1KIZ - chains A and B; structure by X-ray diffraction, 2.60 A resolution.

[Chain A (and B)]
Name: trichodiene synthase
From: Fusarium sporotrichioides
Notes: EC 4.1.99.6; chain B of this document is another copy of the same molecule, construct and numbering; everything in this record applies to it too
UniProt: P13513 (TRI5_FUSSP); residues 1-374 here = UniProt positions 1-374
Amino-acid sequence (374 residues; numbered 1 to 374; the number before each row is that of its first residue):
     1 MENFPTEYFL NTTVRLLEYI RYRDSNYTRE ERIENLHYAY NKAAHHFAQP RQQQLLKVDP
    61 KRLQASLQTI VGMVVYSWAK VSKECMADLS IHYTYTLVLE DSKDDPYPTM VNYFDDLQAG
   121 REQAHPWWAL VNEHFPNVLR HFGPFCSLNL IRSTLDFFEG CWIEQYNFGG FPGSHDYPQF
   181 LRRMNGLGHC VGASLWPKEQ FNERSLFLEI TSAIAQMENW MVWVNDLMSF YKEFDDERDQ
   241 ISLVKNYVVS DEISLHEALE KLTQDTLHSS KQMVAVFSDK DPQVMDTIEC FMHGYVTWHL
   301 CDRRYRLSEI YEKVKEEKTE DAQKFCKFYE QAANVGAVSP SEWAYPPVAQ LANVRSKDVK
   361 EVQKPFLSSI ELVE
Not modelled in the structure: 355-374
Sequence notes: engineered mutation Glu100 (Asp in P13513)
Curated features (UniProtKB/Swiss-Prot):
  - binding site (Mg(2+)): Glu164, Asn225, Ser229, Glu233, Asp239, Ile241
  - mutagenesis: Asp101 (D101E: Leads to an increased KM for Mg(2+), a reduction in kcat, as well as to the production of anomalous sesquiterpene products in addition to trichodiene when incubated with farnesyl diphosphate), Asp104 (D104E: Does not significantly affect the KM and kcat for farnesyl diphosphate), Cys146 (C146F: Leads to the loss of activity), Cys190 (C190F: Increases the KM for farnesyl diphosphate by about 1.3-fold and reduces the kcat by about 2000-fold), Asn225 (N225D: Increases the KM for farnesyl diphosphate by about 6-fold and reduces the kcat by about 28-fold. Leads to complete loss of activity; when associated with S-229), Ser229 (S229T: Increases the KM for farnesyl diphosphate by about 77-fold and reduces the kcat by about 9-fold. Leads to complete loss of activity; when associated with D-225), Tyr295 (Y295F: Does not affect the catalytic activity), Arg304 (R304K: Does not cause large changes in the overall structure but increases the KM for farnesyl diphosphate by about 25-fold, reduces the kcat by about 200-fold, and leads to conversion of farnesyl ...), Tyr305 (Y305F: Does not cause large changes in the overall structure but increases the KM for farnesyl diphosphate by about 7-fold ...)

[Interface between chain A and chain B]
Pairs across the interface (103; chain A residue first):
  Asp105(A) with Arg204(B), salt bridge
  Tyr107(A) with Pro144(B), hydrophobic; Glu203(B); Arg204(B)
  Met110(A) with Pro144(B)
  Val111(A) with Pro144(B)
  Phe114(A) with Asn132(B); Phe135(B), hydrophobic; Pro136(B); Leu139(B), hydrophobic; Ile151(B), hydrophobic
  Asp115(A) with Pro136(B)
  Leu117(A) with Leu117(B)
  Gln118(A) with Gly120(B); Asn132(B); Glu133(B)
  Ala119(A) with Gly120(B)
  Gly120(A) with Gln118(B); Ala119(B); Gly120(B)
  Asn132(A) with Phe114(B); Gln118(B)
  Glu133(A) with Gln118(B)
  Phe135(A) with Phe114(B), hydrophobic
  Pro136(A) with Phe114(B); Asp115(B)
  Leu139(A) with Phe114(B), hydrophobic
  Pro144(A) with Tyr107(B), hydrophobic; Met110(B); Val111(B); Trp162(B)
  Phe145(A) with Glu159(B); Trp162(B)
  Leu148(A) with Leu155(B), hydrophobic; Glu159(B); Trp162(B), hydrophobic
  Asn149(A) with Glu159(B), hydrogen bond
  Ile151(A) with Tyr113(B), hydrophobic; Phe114(B), hydrophobic
  Arg152(A) with Leu155(B); Asp156(B), salt bridge; Glu159(B), salt bridge; Met184(B)
  Leu155(A) with Leu148(B), hydrophobic; Arg152(B)
  Asp156(A) with Arg152(B), salt bridge
  Glu159(A) with Phe145(B); Leu148(B); Asn149(B), hydrogen bond; Arg152(B), salt bridge
  Trp162(A) with Phe145(B); Leu148(B), hydrophobic; Phe207(B)
  Ile163(A) with Phe207(B), hydrophobic; Thr211(B)
  Tyr166(A) with Phe207(B), hydrophobic
  Phe168(A) with Leu208(B), hydrophobic; Ser212(B)
  Phe171(A) with Leu208(B); Ser212(B); Lys280(B)
  Gly173(A) with Gln272(B), hydrogen bond (backbone-side chain); Val276(B)
  Ser174(A) with Gln216(B), hydrogen bond; Val276(B)
  His175(A) with His268(B); Gln272(B)
  Asp176(A) with Ala215(B); Asn219(B), hydrogen bond
  Phe180(A) with His189(B); Thr211(B); Ala215(B), hydrophobic
  Arg183(A) with Arg183(B)
  Met184(A) with Arg152(B); His189(B)
  His189(A) with Phe180(B); Met184(B)
  Glu203(A) with Tyr107(B)
  Arg204(A) with Asp105(B), salt bridge; Tyr107(B)
  Phe207(A) with Trp162(B); Ile163(B), hydrophobic; Tyr166(B)
  Leu208(A) with Tyr166(B), hydrophobic; Phe168(B), hydrophobic; Phe171(B)
  Thr211(A) with Ile163(B); Phe180(B)
  Ser212(A) with Phe168(B); Phe171(B)
  Ile214(A) with Phe180(B), hydrophobic
  Ala215(A) with Asp176(B); Phe180(B), hydrophobic
  Gln216(A) with Ser174(B), hydrogen bond
  Asn219(A) with Asp176(B), hydrogen bond
  His268(A) with His175(B), hydrogen bond
  Gln272(A) with Gly173(B), hydrogen bond (side chain-backbone); His175(B)
  Val276(A) with Phe171(B), hydrophobic; Pro172(B); Gly173(B); Ser174(B)
  Lys280(A) with Phe171(B)
Also at the interface, not in a pair above, chain A (59 interface residues in all): Pro108, Tyr113, Phe158, Pro172, Tyr177, Glu209, Glu218, Ser269
Also at the interface, not in a pair above, chain B (58 interface residues in all): Pro108, Phe158, Tyr177, Glu209, Ile214, Glu218

[Summary]
The interface between chain A and chain B involves 59 residues on one side and 58 on the other, with 9
hydrogen bonds and 6 salt bridges. Polar contacts include Asp105(A)-Arg204(B), Arg152(A)-Asp156(B) and
Arg152(A)-Glu159(B).
Both chains are trichodiene synthase (Fusarium sporotrichioides). Entry 1KIZ (D100E trichodiene synthase
complexed with pyrophosphate) was determined by X-ray diffraction (same publication as 1KIY).
